5TWV - chains A and B of the 8 polymer chains in the assembly; structure by electron microscopy, 6.30 A resolution (low resolution: residue-level contacts below are approximate; hydrogen-bond / salt-bridge calls are withheld).

[Chain A]
Name: ATP-sensitive inward rectifier potassium channel 11
Organism: Rattus norvegicus
Sequence (390 residues; row label = number of the first residue in the row):
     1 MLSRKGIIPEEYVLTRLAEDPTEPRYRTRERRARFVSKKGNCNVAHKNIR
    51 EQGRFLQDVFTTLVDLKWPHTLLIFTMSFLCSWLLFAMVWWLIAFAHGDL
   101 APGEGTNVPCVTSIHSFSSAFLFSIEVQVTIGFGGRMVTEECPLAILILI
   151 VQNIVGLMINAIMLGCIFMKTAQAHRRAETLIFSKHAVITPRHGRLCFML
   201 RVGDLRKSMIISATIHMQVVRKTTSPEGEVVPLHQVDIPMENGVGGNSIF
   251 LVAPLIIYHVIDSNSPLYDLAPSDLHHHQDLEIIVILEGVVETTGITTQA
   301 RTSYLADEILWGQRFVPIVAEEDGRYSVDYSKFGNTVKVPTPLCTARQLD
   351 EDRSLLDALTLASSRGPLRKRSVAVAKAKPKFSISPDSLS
Unresolved in the structure: 1-31, 357-390
Disulfide bonds: Cys110-Cys142
Residues lining bound ligands:
  - ATP (adenosine-5'-triphosphate), molecule 1: Lys38, Ile182, Phe183, Ser184, Lys185, Leu205, Tyr330, Phe333, Gly334
  - ATP, molecule 2: Asn48, Ile49, Arg50
What the authors report for this chain:
  - binding site for ATP: Arg50, Ile182, Lys185, Leu205, Tyr330, Phe333, Gly334

[Chain B]
Name: ATP-binding cassette sub-family C member 8
Organism: Cricetus cricetus
UniProt: Q09427 (ABCC8_CRICR); residues 1-1582 here = UniProt positions 1-1582
Sequence (1590 residues; row label = number of the first residue in the row; numbers below 1 keep their minus sign (Asp-7 is residue -7)):
    -7 DYKDDDDKMPLAFCGTENHSAAYRVDQGVLNNGCFVDALNVVPHVFLLFI
    43 TFPILFIGWGSQSSKVHIHHSTWLHFPGHNLRWILTFILLFVLVCEIAEG
    93 ILSDGVTESRHLHLYMPAGMAFMAAITSVVYYHNIETSNFPKLLIALLIY
   143 WTLAFITKTIKFVKFYDHAIGFSQLRFCLTGLLVILYGMLLLVEVNVIRV
   193 RRYIFFKTPREVKPPEDLQDLGVRFLQPFVNLLSKGTYWWMNAFIKTAHK
   243 KPIDLRAIAKLPIAMRALTNYQRLCVAFDAQARKDTQSPQGARAIWRALC
   293 HAFGRRLILSSTFRILADLLGFAGPLCIFGIVDHLGKENHVFQPKTQFLG
   343 VYFVSSQEFLGNAYVLAVLLFLALLLQRTFLQASYYVAIETGINLRGAIQ
   393 TKIYNKIMHMSTSNLSMGEMTAGQICNLVAIDTNQLMWFFFLCPNLWTMP
   443 VQIIVGVILLYYILGVSALIGAAVIILLAPVQYFVATKLSQAQRTTLEHS
   493 NERLKQTNEMLRGMKLLKLYAWESIFCSRVEVTRRKEMTSLRAFAVYTSI
   543 SIFMNTAIPIAAVLITFVGHVSFFKESDLSPSVAFASLSLFHILVTPLFL
   593 LSSVVRSTVKALVSVQKLSEFLSSAEIREEQCAPREPAPQGQAGKYQAVP
   643 LKVVNRKRPAREEVRDLLGPLQRLAPSMDGDADNFCVQIIGGFFTWTPDG
   693 IPTLSNITIRIPRGQLTMIVGQVGCGKSSLLLATLGEMQKVSGAVFWNSN
   743 LPDSEGEDPSSPERETAAGSDIRSRGPVAYASQKPWLLNATVEENITFES
   793 PFNKQRYKMVIEACSLQPDIDILPHGDQTQIGERGINLSGGQRQRISVAR
   843 ALYQQTNVVFLDDPFSALDVHLSDHLMQAGILELLRDDKRTVVLVTHKLQ
   893 YLPHADWIIAMKDGTIQREGTLKDFQRSECQLFEHWKTLMNRQDQELEKE
   943 TVMERKASEPSQGLPRAMSSRDGLLLDEEEEEEEAAESEEDDNLSSVLHQ
   993 RAKIPWRACTKYLSSAGILLLSLLVFSQLLKHMVLVAIDYWLAKWTDSAL
  1043 VLSPAARNCSLSQECDLDQSVYAMVFTLLCSLGIVLCLVTSVTVEWTGLK
  1093 VAKRLHRSLLNRIILAPMRFFETTPLGSILNRFSSDCNTIDQHIPSTLEC
  1143 LSRSTLLCVSALTVISYVTPVFLVALLPLAVVCYFIQKYFRVASRDLQQL
  1193 DDTTQLPLVSHFAETVEGLTTIRAFRYEARFQQKLLEYTDSNNIASLFLT
  1243 AANRWLEVCMEYIGACVVLIAAATSISNSLHRELSAGLVGLGLTYALMVS
  1293 NYLNWMVRNLADMEIQLGAVKRIHALLKTEAESYEGLLAPSLIPKNWPDQ
  1343 GKIQIQNLSVRYDSSLKPVLKHVNTLISPGQKIGICGRTGSGKSSFSLAF
  1393 FRMVDMFEGRIIIDGIDIAKLPLHTLRSRLSIILQDPVLFSGTIRFNLDP
  1443 EKKCSDSTLWEALEIAQLKLVVKALPGGLDAIITEGGENFSQGQRQLFCL
  1493 ARAFVRKTSIFIMDEATASIDMATENILQKVVMTAFADRTVVTIAHRVHT
  1543 ILSADLVMVLKRGAILEFDKPETLLSQKDSVFASFVRADK
Unresolved in the structure: -7 to 5, 616-677, 745-769, 929-999, 1045-1060, 1320-1342, 1578-1582
Disulfide bonds: Cys6-Cys26
Sequence notes: expression tag (-7 to 0)
Curated features (UniProtKB/Swiss-Prot):
  - binding site (ATP): Trp688, Gly716, Ser720, Ser721, Ser1483
  - binding site (Mg(2+)): Ser720, Gln775
  - binding site (ADP): Thr1381, Gly1382, Gly1384, Lys1385, Ser1386, Ser1387
  - glycosylation (N-linked (GlcNAc...) asparagine): Asn10, Asn1050
What the authors report for this chain:
  - disease-associated variants - F27S, A30T, L31P, L40R: decreased expression (citing earlier work)
  - mutagenesis - Y230A: decreased binding to GBC (citing earlier work)

[Interface between chain A and chain B]
Residue-residue contacts (23; chain A residue first):
  His46(A) with His59(B); His62(B)
  Ile49(A) with His59(B); Ile60(B)
  Glu51(A) with Asn131(B)
  Gln52(A) with Thr129(B); Ser130(B)
  Gly53(A) with Ser130(B)
  Leu56(A) with Ser130(B)
  Thr62(A) with Ser53(B)
  Leu66(A) with Gly52(B); Ser53(B)
  Lys67(A) with Ser56(B)
  His70(A) with Trp51(B)
  Cys81(A) with Phe41(B)
  Leu84(A) with Phe41(B)
  Leu85(A) with Phe41(B)
  Met88(A) with Val33(B)
  Phe95(A) with Cys26(B)
  Gly98(A) with Arg16(B)
  Ala101(A) with Ser12(B); Ala13(B)
  Pro102(A) with Ala13(B)
Also at the interface, not in a pair above, chain A (23 interface residues in all): Lys47, Asn48, Asp65, Trp91, His97
Also at the interface, not in a pair above, chain B (24 interface residues in all): Ala30, Val34, Phe38, Phe44, Ile49, Lys57, Ser63, Val215
From the paper, about this interface:
  - interface residues, chain A: Gln52(A)

[Overview]
Chain A and chain B form an interface of 23 and 24 residues respectively. Bound to chain A: ATP. The paper
reports a binding site for ATP at Arg50(A), Ile182(A) and Lys185(A) among others; F27S, A30T and L31P of chain
B, among others, reduce expression; 5 substitutions were tested in all.
Chain A is ATP-sensitive inward rectifier potassium channel 11 (Rattus norvegicus) and chain B is ATP-binding
cassette sub-family C member 8 (Cricetus cricetus); the structure, Cryo-EM structure of the pancreatic
ATP-sensitive K+ channel SUR1/Kir6.2 in the presence of ATP and glibenclamide, was determined by electron
microscopy.
